6WQ0 - chains 7 and T of the 48 polymer chains in the assembly; structure by electron microscopy, 2.80 A resolution.

== Chain 7 ==
Molecule: 301-nt DNA strand
From: unclassified Rudivirus
Sequence (301 nucleotides; row label = number of the first residue in the row):
     1 ATATATATAT ATATATATAT ATATATATAT ATATATATAT ATATATATAT ATATATATAT
    61 ATATATATAT ATATATATAT ATATATATAT ATATATATAT ATATATATAT ATATATATAT
   121 ATATATATAT ATATATATAT ATATATATAT ATATATATAT ATATATATAT ATATATATAT
   181 ATATATATAT ATATATATAT ATATATATAT ATATATATAT ATATATATAT ATATATATAT
   241 ATATATATAT ATATATATAT ATATATATAT ATATATATAT ATATATATAT ATATATATAT
   301 A

== Chain T ==
Name: Structural protein
From: unclassified Rudivirus
Amino-acid sequence (134 residues; each row starts with the number of its first residue):
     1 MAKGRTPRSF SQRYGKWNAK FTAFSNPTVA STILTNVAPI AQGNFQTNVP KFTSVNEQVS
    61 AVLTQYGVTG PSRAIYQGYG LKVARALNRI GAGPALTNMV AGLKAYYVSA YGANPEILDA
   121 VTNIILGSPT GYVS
Unresolved in the structure: 1, 133-134
From the paper describing this entry:
  - binding site for the 301-nt DNA strand (chain 7): Lys3, Arg5, Arg8

== Chain 7 / chain T interface ==
Contacting residue pairs - 40 pairs, chain 7 then chain T:
  DA263(7) with Ala74(T), base contact; Tyr106(T), phosphate contact; Tyr111(T), hydrogen bond to the phosphate
  DT264(7) with Gly78(T), sugar contact; Leu81(T), base contact; Lys82(T), phosphate contact; Tyr106(T), hydrogen bond to the phosphate; Tyr107(T), sugar contact
  DA265(7) with Phe52(T), phosphate contact; Leu81(T), sugar contact; Lys82(T), phosphate contact; Arg85(T), salt bridge to the phosphate
  DT266(7) with Asn48(T), phosphate contact; Val49(T), sugar contact; Phe52(T), sugar contact
  DA267(7) with Ala41(T), phosphate contact; Asn44(T), sugar contact; Phe45(T), sugar contact; Asn48(T), hydrogen bond to the phosphate
  DT268(7) with Val37(T), phosphate contact; Ala41(T), sugar contact; Asn44(T), hydrogen bond to the phosphate
  DA269(7) with Phe24(T), sugar contact; Ile33(T), sugar contact; Val37(T), phosphate contact
  DT270(7) with Trp17(T), hydrogen bond to the base; Lys20(T), hydrogen bond to the phosphate
  DA271(7) with Lys3(T), salt bridge to the phosphate; Arg13(T), phosphate contact; Lys16(T), salt bridge to the phosphate; Trp17(T), sugar contact; Lys20(T), salt bridge to the phosphate
  DT272(7) with Arg8(T), salt bridge to the phosphate; Arg13(T), hydrogen bond to the phosphate; Lys16(T), phosphate contact
  DA273(7) with Thr6(T), phosphate contact; Pro7(T), phosphate contact; Arg8(T), hydrogen bond to the phosphate; Arg13(T), sugar contact
  DT274(7) with Gly4(T), base contact
Other interface residues (no listed pair), chain 7 (13 interface residues in all): DA275
Other interface residues (no listed pair), chain T (28 interface residues in all): Gln12, Leu34

== Summary ==
13 residues of chain 7 and 28 residues of chain T are in contact; the contacts include 8 hydrogen bonds and 5
salt bridges. Among the polar pairs are DT270(7)-Trp17(T), DA263(7)-Tyr111(T) and DT264(7)-Tyr106(T). The
paper reports a binding site for the 301-nt DNA strand (chain 7) at Lys3(T), Arg5(T) and Arg8(T).
Chain 7 is a 301-nt DNA strand and chain T is Structural protein, both from unclassified Rudivirus; the
structure, Cryo-EM of the S. solfataricus rod-shaped virus, SSRV1, was determined by electron microscopy (same
publication as 6WQ2).
